PDB entry 6FT7 | X-ray diffraction, 2.02 A resolution | chain A

# Chain A
Name: Dual specificity protein kinase CLK3
Source organism: Homo sapiens
Notes: EC 2.7.12.1
UniProtKB: P49761 (CLK3_HUMAN), isoform P49761-1; residues 127-484 here = UniProt positions 127-484
Chain sequence (360 residues; numbered 125 to 484; the number before each row is that of its first residue):
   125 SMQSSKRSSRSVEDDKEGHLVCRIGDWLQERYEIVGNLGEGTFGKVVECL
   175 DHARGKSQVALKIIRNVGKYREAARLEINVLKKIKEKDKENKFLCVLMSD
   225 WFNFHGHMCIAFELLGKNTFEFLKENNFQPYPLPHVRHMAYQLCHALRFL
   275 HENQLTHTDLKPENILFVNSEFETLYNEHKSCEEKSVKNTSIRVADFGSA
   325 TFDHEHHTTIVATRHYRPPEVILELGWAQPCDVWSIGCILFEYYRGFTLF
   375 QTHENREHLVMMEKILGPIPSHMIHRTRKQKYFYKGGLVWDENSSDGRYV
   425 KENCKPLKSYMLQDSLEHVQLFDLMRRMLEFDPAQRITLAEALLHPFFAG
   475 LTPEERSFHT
Unresolved in the structure: 125-128
Construct notes: expression tag (125-126)
Ligand contacts: E6Q (3-phenyl-1H-pyrrolo[3,4-g]indol-8-one): L162, G163, E164, F167, V170, A184, V220, F236, E237, L238, L239, L290
Curated features (UniProtKB/Swiss-Prot):
  - active site: D283 (Proton acceptor)
  - binding site (ATP): L162 to V170, K186
  - modified residue: S135 (Phosphoserine)
From the paper describing this entry:
  - binding site for E6Q: E237, L239, G240
  - binding site for 1,2-ethanediol: K186, D320

# Overview
Chain A binds compound E6Q. Curated annotation (UniProt) lists active-site residue D283 and 10 ATP-binding
residues. The paper reports a binding site for E6Q at E237, L239 and G240; a binding site for 1,2-ethanediol
at K186 and D320.
Chain A is Dual specificity protein kinase CLK3 (Homo sapiens); the structure, Crystal structure of CLK3 in
complex with compound 8a, was determined by X-ray diffraction together with 6FT8 and 6FT9 from the same study.
